PDB entry 1AQ3 | X-ray diffraction, 2.80 A resolution | chains B and C of the 5 polymer chains in the assembly

# Chain B (and C)
Protein: Protein (bacteriophage MS2 coat protein)
From: Enterobacterio phage MS2
Notes: chain C of this document is another copy of the same molecule, construct and numbering; everything in this record applies to it too
UniProt: P03612 (COAT_BPMS2); residue numbers follow UniProt; this construct covers 1-129
Amino-acid sequence (129 residues; each row starts with the number of its first residue):
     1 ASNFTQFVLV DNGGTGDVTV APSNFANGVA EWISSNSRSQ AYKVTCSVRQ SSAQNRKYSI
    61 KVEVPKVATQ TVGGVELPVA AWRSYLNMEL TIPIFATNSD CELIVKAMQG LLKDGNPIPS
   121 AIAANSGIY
Differences from the reference sequence: engineered mutation S59 (Thr in P03612)

# Interface between chain B and chain C
Contacting residue pairs (15; chain B residue first):
  A1(B) - Q6(C)  hydrogen bond (backbone-side chain)
  N27(B) - F25(C)
  V48(B) - N24(C)  hydrogen bond (backbone-side chain)
  Q50(B) - R38(C)  hydrogen bond
  I94(B) - S37(C)
  I94(B) - R38(C)  hydrogen bond (backbone-backbone)
  I94(B) - S39(C)  hydrogen bond (backbone-backbone)
  F95(B) - S37(C)  hydrogen bond (backbone-side chain)
  F95(B) - S39(C)
  F95(B) - P78(C)
  A96(B) - S37(C)
  T97(B) - N36(C)
  T97(B) - S37(C)
  N98(B) - S35(C)  hydrogen bond
  N98(B) - N36(C)  hydrogen bond (backbone-side chain)
Interface residues without a listed pair, chain B (13 interface residues in all): F25, G28, R49, R56
Interface residues without a listed pair, chain C (15 interface residues in all): F4, S23, A26, N27, L77, V79

# Summary
Chain B and chain C form an interface of 13 and 15 residues respectively, with 8 hydrogen bonds. Among the
polar pairs are A1(B)-Q6(C), V48(B)-N24(C) and Q50(B)-R38(C).
Chain B and chain C are both Protein (bacteriophage MS2 coat protein) (Enterobacterio phage MS2); the
structure, Bacteriophage MS2 capsid protein/RNA complex, was determined by X-ray diffraction together with
1AQ4, 1MVA and 1MVB from the same study.
